Entry 1DIO (X-ray diffraction, 2.20 A resolution); this record covers chains A and G of the 6 polymer chains in the assembly.

Chain A:
Name: Protein (diol dehydratase)
From: Klebsiella oxytoca
Notes: EC 4.2.1.28
UniProtKB: Q59470 (Q59470_KLEOX); residues 1-554 here = UniProt positions 1-554
Amino-acid sequence (554 residues; each row starts with the number of its first residue):
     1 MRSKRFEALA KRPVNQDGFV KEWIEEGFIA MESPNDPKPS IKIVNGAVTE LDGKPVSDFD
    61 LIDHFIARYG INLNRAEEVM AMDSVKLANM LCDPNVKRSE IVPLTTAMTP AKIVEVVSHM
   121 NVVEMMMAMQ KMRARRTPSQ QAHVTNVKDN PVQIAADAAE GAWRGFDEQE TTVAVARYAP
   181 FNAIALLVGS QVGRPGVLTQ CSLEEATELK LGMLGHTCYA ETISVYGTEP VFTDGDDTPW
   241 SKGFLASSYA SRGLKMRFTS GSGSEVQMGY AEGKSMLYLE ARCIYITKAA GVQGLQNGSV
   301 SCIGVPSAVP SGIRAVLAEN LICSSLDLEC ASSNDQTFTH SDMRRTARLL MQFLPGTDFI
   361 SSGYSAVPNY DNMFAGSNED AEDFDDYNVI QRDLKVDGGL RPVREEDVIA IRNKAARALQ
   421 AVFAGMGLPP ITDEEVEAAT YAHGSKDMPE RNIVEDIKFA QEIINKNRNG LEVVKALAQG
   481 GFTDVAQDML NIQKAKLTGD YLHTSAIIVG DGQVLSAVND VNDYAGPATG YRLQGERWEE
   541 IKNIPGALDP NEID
Disordered / not traced: 552-554
Metal / ion sites: K+: Gln141, Glu170, Glu221, Gln296, Ser362 (together with s-1,2-propanediol)
Residues lining bound ligands:
  - cobalamin (B12): Thr172, Ala174, Ala176, Ser202, Leu203, Glu204, Glu205, Thr222, Ser224, Tyr226, Asp234, Gly235, Ser264, Gln267, Met268, Ser301, Cys302, Gln336, Met373, Phe374, Ala375
  - s-1,2-propanediol (PGO): Gln141, His143, Glu170, Glu221, Thr222, Gln296, Val300, Ser301, Asp335, Gln336, Ser362, Gly363, Phe374

Chain G:
Name: Protein (diol dehydratase)
From: Klebsiella oxytoca
Notes: EC 4.2.1.28
UniProtKB: Q59472 (Q59472_KLEOX); residues 1-173 here = UniProt positions 1-173
Amino-acid sequence (173 residues; each row starts with the number of its first residue):
     1 MNTDAIESMV RDVLSRMNSL QGEAPAAAPA AGGASRSARV SDYPLANKHP EWVKTATNKT
    61 LDDFTLENVL SNKVTAQDMR ITPETLRLQA SIAKDAGRDR LAMNFERAAE LTAVPDDRIL
   121 EIYNALRPYR STKEELLAIA DDLESRYQAK ICAAFVREAA TLYVERKKLK GDD
Disordered / not traced: 1-36

How chain A and chain G interact:
Pairs across the interface (123):
  Phe59(A) - Arg166(G)
  Asp60(A) - Arg166(G)
  Leu61(A) - Leu162(G)  hydrophobic
  Leu61(A) - Arg166(G)
  Leu61(A) - Lys168(G)
  His64(A) - Leu162(G)
  Arg68(A) - Glu158(G)  salt bridge
  Arg68(A) - Leu162(G)
  Tyr69(A) - Arg100(G)  hydrogen bond (backbone-side chain)
  Tyr69(A) - Met103(G)  hydrophobic
  Tyr69(A) - Phe155(G)
  Tyr69(A) - Glu158(G)  hydrogen bond
  Glu204(A) - Arg127(G)  salt bridge
  Glu205(A) - Tyr123(G)
  Ala206(A) - Asn124(G)
  Ala206(A) - Arg127(G)
  Leu209(A) - Leu120(G)  hydrophobic
  Met213(A) - Arg80(G)
  Met213(A) - Asp116(G)
  Met213(A) - Ile119(G)  hydrophobic
  Glu229(A) - Arg166(G)  salt bridge
  Thr233(A) - Tyr129(G)
  Thr233(A) - Lys168(G)  hydrogen bond
  Asp236(A) - Arg127(G)  salt bridge
  Asp236(A) - Pro128(G)
  Asp236(A) - Arg130(G)  salt bridge
  Asp237(A) - Tyr123(G)  hydrogen bond
  Asp237(A) - Pro128(G)
  Thr238(A) - Tyr163(G)  hydrogen bond
  Trp240(A) - Phe155(G)
  Trp240(A) - Glu158(G)  hydrogen bond
  Trp240(A) - Ala159(G)  hydrophobic
  Trp240(A) - Leu162(G)  hydrophobic
  Ser241(A) - Tyr123(G)
  Ser241(A) - Leu126(G)
  Ser241(A) - Tyr163(G)
  Gly243(A) - Arg107(G)
  Phe244(A) - Leu111(G)  hydrophobic
  Phe244(A) - Ile119(G)
  Phe244(A) - Ile122(G)  hydrophobic
  Phe244(A) - Tyr123(G)
  Phe244(A) - Phe155(G)
  Leu245(A) - Tyr123(G)  hydrophobic
  Ala246(A) - Asn104(G)
  Ser247(A) - Asn104(G)  hydrogen bond
  Ser247(A) - Arg107(G)  hydrogen bond
  Ser247(A) - Ala108(G)
  Ser248(A) - Ile119(G)
  Ala250(A) - Leu86(G)
  Ala250(A) - Ala108(G)  hydrophobic
  Ser251(A) - Ile81(G)
  Ser251(A) - Ala108(G)
  Ser251(A) - Leu111(G)
  Ser251(A) - Thr112(G)
  Arg252(A) - Arg80(G)
  Arg252(A) - Leu111(G)  hydrogen bond (side chain-backbone)
  Arg252(A) - Thr112(G)
  Arg252(A) - Val114(G)  hydrogen bond (side chain-backbone)
  Arg252(A) - Pro115(G)
  Arg252(A) - Asp116(G)  salt bridge
  Arg252(A) - Ile119(G)
  Gly253(A) - Ile81(G)
  Lys288(A) - Arg100(G)
  Ala289(A) - Met103(G)
  Ala290(A) - Asn104(G)
  Ala290(A) - Arg107(G)  hydrogen bond (backbone-side chain)
  Gly291(A) - Arg100(G)
  Gly291(A) - Leu101(G)
  Gly291(A) - Asn104(G)  hydrogen bond (backbone-side chain)
  Gln293(A) - Leu101(G)
  Asp327(A) - Arg98(G)  salt bridge
  Asn469(A) - Ala76(G)
  Leu471(A) - Thr75(G)
  Leu471(A) - Ala76(G)
  Leu471(A) - Met79(G)  hydrophobic
  Val474(A) - Leu66(G)  hydrophobic
  Lys475(A) - Val69(G)
  Lys475(A) - Leu70(G)
  Lys475(A) - Asn72(G)
  Thr483(A) - Leu66(G)
  Ala486(A) - Leu66(G)  hydrophobic
  Gln487(A) - Leu66(G)
  Leu490(A) - Phe64(G)
  Leu490(A) - Thr65(G)
  Leu490(A) - Leu66(G)
  Leu490(A) - Val69(G)  hydrophobic
  Leu490(A) - Met79(G)  hydrophobic
  Lys494(A) - Leu61(G)
  Lys494(A) - Phe64(G)
  Lys496(A) - Ile81(G)
  Leu497(A) - Val53(G)
  Leu497(A) - Phe64(G)  hydrophobic
  Leu497(A) - Met79(G)
  Leu497(A) - Arg80(G)
  Leu497(A) - Ile81(G)
  Leu497(A) - Thr85(G)
  Thr498(A) - Leu45(G)
  Thr498(A) - Ala46(G)
  Thr498(A) - Val53(G)
  Thr498(A) - Leu61(G)
  Thr498(A) - Thr85(G)
  Thr498(A) - Gln89(G)  hydrogen bond (backbone-side chain)
  Gly499(A) - Ile81(G)
  Gly499(A) - Gln89(G)
  Asp500(A) - Tyr43(G)  hydrogen bond (backbone-side chain)
  Asp500(A) - Pro44(G)
  Asp500(A) - Leu45(G)  hydrogen bond (side chain-backbone)
  Asp500(A) - Ala46(G)  hydrogen bond (side chain-backbone)
  Asp500(A) - Gln89(G)  hydrogen bond
  Leu502(A) - Phe105(G)  hydrophobic
  His503(A) - Tyr43(G)
  His503(A) - Gln89(G)  hydrogen bond
  His503(A) - Ile92(G)
  His503(A) - Ala93(G)
  His503(A) - Phe105(G)
  Thr504(A) - Arg98(G)  hydrogen bond
  Thr504(A) - Leu101(G)
  Gln513(A) - Asn47(G)
  Val514(A) - Tyr43(G)
  Ser516(A) - Tyr43(G)  hydrogen bond
  Val518(A) - Val40(G)  hydrophobic
  Val518(A) - Tyr43(G)  hydrophobic
  Asn519(A) - Tyr43(G)
Also at the interface, not in a pair above, chain A (67 interface residues in all): Phe65, Gly70, Ile71, Arg98, Lys210, Lys242, Val292, Ala478, Gln479, Gln493, Ala517
Also at the interface, not in a pair above, chain G (56 interface residues in all): Thr55, Glu165

Overview:
Chain A and chain G form an interface of 67 and 56 residues respectively, with 20 hydrogen bonds and 7 salt
bridges. Polar pairs include Arg68(A)-Glu158(G), Glu204(A)-Arg127(G) and Glu229(A)-Arg166(G). Bound to chain
A: s-1,2-propanediol and cobalamin.
Here chain A is Protein (diol dehydratase) and chain G is Protein (diol dehydratase), both from Klebsiella
oxytoca. Entry 1DIO (Diol dehydratase-cyanocobalamin complex from klebsiella oxytoca) was determined by X-ray
diffraction.
